Entry 4NHA (X-ray diffraction, 3.40 A resolution); this record covers chains A and B.

Chain A:
Name: Endoribonuclease Dicer
Organism: Homo sapiens
Notes: EC 3.1.26.-; fragment: platform-PAZ-connector helix cassette
Reference sequence: Q9UPY3 (DICER_HUMAN); residues 755-1055 here correspond to UniProt positions 765-1065 (UniProt number = residue number + 10)
Chain sequence (302 residues; row label = number of the first residue in the row):
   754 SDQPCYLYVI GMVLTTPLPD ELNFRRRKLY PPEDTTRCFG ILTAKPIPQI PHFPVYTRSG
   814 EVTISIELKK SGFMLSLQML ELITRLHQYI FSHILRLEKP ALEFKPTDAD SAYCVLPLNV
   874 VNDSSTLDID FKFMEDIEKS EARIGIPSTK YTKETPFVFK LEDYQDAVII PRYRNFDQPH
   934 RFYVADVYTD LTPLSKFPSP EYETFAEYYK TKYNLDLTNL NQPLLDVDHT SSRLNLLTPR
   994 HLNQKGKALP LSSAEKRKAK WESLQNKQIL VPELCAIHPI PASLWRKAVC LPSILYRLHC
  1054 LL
Unresolved in the structure: 754-759, 776-779, 804-806, 851-863, 874-878, 894-901, 993-1019, 1054-1055
Differences from the reference sequence: expression tag (754)
Modified / non-standard residues: Mse-765, Mse-827, Mse-832, Mse-887 (selenomethionine; parent Met)
Swiss-Prot annotation at these positions:
  - modified residue: Ser-1006 (Phosphoserine)
From the paper describing this entry:
  - conformationally variable residues (order/disorder transition): Arg-778, Arg-811, Ser-1005 to Asn-1019
  - mutagenesis - K1009A/R1010A/K1011A/W1014A: unchanged catalytic activity

Chain B:
Molecule: 16-nt RNA strand
Sequence (16 nucleotides; row label = number of the first residue in the row):
     1 GCGUUGGCCA ACGCUU

Interface between chain A and chain B:
Contacting residue pairs (16; chain A residue first):
  Tyr-926(A) with U16(B), hydrogen bond to the phosphate
  Arg-927(A) with U15(B), hydrogen bond to the phosphate; U16(B), salt bridge to the phosphate
  Phe-950(A) with U16(B), sugar contact
  Pro-951(A) with U16(B), base contact
  Ser-952(A) with U16(B), hydrogen bond to the base
  Phe-958(A) with U16(B), phosphate contact
  Tyr-961(A) with U16(B), hydrogen bond to the phosphate
  Tyr-962(A) with U16(B), hydrogen bond to the phosphate
  Tyr-966(A) with U15(B), hydrogen bond to the phosphate; U16(B), hydrogen bond to the phosphate
  Lys-1020(A) with U15(B), base contact; U16(B), base contact
  Gln-1021(A) with U16(B), hydrogen bond to the sugar
  Ile-1022(A) with U16(B), hydrogen bond to the sugar
  Leu-1023(A) with U16(B), sugar contact
Other interface residues (no listed pair), chain A (14 interface residues in all): Lys-965
Other interface residues (no listed pair), chain B (3 interface residues in all): C14

Overview:
14 residues of chain A and 3 residues of chain B are in contact; the contacts include 9 hydrogen bonds and 1
salt bridge. Polar contacts include Ser-952(A)/U16(B), Gln-1021(A)/U16(B) and Ile-1022(A)/U16(B). The paper
reports that K1009A/R1010A/K1011A/W1014A of chain A leave catalytic activity unchanged; conformational
variability at Arg-778(A), Arg-811(A) and Ser-1005(A).
Chain A is Endoribonuclease Dicer (Homo sapiens) and chain B is a 16-nt RNA strand; the structure, Structure
of human Dicer Platform-PAZ-Connector Helix cassette in complex with 16-mer siRNA having 5'-p and UU-3' ...,
was determined by X-ray diffraction together with 4NGB, 4NGC, 4NGD, 4NGF, 4NH3, 4NH5 and 4NH6 from the same
study.
